PDB entry 3L70 | X-ray diffraction, 2.75 A resolution | chains A and B of the 20 polymer chains in the assembly

# Chain A
Protein: Mitochondrial ubiquinol-cytochrome-c reductase complex core protein i
From: Gallus gallus
Notes: EC 1.10.2.2
Reference sequence: D0VX31 (D0VX31_CHICK); numbering as in UniProt (aligned over 1-446)
Chain sequence (446 residues; each row starts with the number of its first residue):
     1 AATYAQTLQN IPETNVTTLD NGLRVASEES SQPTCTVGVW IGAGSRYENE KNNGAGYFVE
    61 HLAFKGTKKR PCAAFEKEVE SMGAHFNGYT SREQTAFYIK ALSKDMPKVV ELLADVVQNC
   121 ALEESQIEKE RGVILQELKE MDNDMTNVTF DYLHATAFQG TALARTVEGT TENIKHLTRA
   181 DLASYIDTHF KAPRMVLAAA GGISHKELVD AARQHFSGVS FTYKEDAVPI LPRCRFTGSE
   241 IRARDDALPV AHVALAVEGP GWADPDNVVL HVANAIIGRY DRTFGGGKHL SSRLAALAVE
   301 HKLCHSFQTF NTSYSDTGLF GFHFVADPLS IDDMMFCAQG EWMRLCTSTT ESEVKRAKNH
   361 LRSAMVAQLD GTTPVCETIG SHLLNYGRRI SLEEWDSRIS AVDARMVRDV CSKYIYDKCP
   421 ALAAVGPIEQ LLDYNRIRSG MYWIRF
Unresolved in the structure: 445-446

# Chain B
Protein: Mitochondrial ubiquinol-cytochrome-c reductase complex core protein 2
From: Gallus gallus
Notes: EC 1.10.2.2
Reference sequence: D0VX29 (D0VX29_CHICK); residues -1 to 439 here correspond to UniProt positions 1-441 (UniProt number = residue number + 2)
Chain sequence (441 residues; each row starts with the number of its first residue; numbers below 1 keep their minus sign (Ser-1 is residue -1)):
    -1 SLKVAPKVAV SAAAERVKLC PGAEDLEITK LPNGLIIASL ENFSPASRIG VFIKAGSRYE
    59 TTANLGTAHL LRLASPLTTK GASSFRITRG IEAVGGSLSV YSTREKMTYC VECLRDHVDT
   119 VMEYLLNVTT APEFRPWEVT DLQPQLKVDK AVAFQSPQVG VLENLHAAAY KTALANPLYC
   179 PDYRIGKITS EQLHHFVQNN FTSARMALVG IGVKHSDLKQ VAEQFLNIRS GAGTSSAKAT
   239 YWGGEIREQN GHSLVHAAVV TEGAAVGSAE ANAFSVLQHV LGAGPLIKRG SSVTSKLYQG
   299 VAKATTQPFD ASAFNVNYSD SGLFGFYTIS QAAHAGEVIR AAMNQLKAAA QGGVTEEDVT
   359 KAKNQLKATY LMSVETAQGL LNEIGSEALL SGTHTAPSVV AQKIDSVTSA DVVNAAKKFV
   419 SGKKSMAASG DLGSTPFLDE L
Unresolved in the structure: -1 to 19

# How chain A and chain B interact
Residue-residue contacts (79):
  Ala1(A) with Glu39(B)
  Ala2(A) with Phe41(B), hydrophobic; Arg113(B), hydrogen bond (backbone-side chain)
  Thr3(A) with Arg113(B); Asp114(B)
  Tyr4(A) with Pro43(B); Asp114(B), hydrogen bond (backbone-side chain)
  Thr7(A) with Phe41(B); Ser42(B); Pro43(B); Arg113(B)
  Leu8(A) with Pro43(B), hydrophobic
  Gln32(A) with Glu373(B)
  Pro33(A) with Leu369(B), hydrophobic
  Thr34(A) with Leu369(B); Met370(B); Glu373(B), hydrogen bond
  Tyr57(A) with Arg287(B)
  Glu60(A) with Lys286(B), salt bridge; Arg287(B), salt bridge
  His61(A) with Arg287(B), hydrogen bond
  Phe64(A) with Ile285(B), hydrophobic; Lys286(B)
  Lys65(A) with Lys286(B); Arg287(B), hydrogen bond (side chain-backbone); Gly288(B)
  Glu76(A) with Ile285(B); Gly288(B); Ser289(B), hydrogen bond (side chain-backbone)
  Lys77(A) with Lys359(B)
  Glu80(A) with Leu284(B); Ser289(B); Ser290(B); Val291(B), hydrogen bond (side chain-backbone); Thr292(B), hydrogen bond (side chain-backbone); Gln363(B), hydrogen bond (backbone-side chain)
  Ser81(A) with Lys359(B)
  Gly83(A) with Ala366(B); Met370(B)
  Ala84(A) with Leu284(B)
  His85(A) with Leu284(B); Met370(B)
  Phe86(A) with Leu284(B), hydrogen bond (backbone-backbone); Ile285(B); Lys286(B), hydrogen bond (backbone-backbone)
  Asn87(A) with Lys286(B)
  Gly88(A) with Lys286(B), hydrogen bond (backbone-side chain)
  Lys100(A) with Met370(B); Glu373(B), salt bridge
  Leu102(A) with Leu369(B), hydrophobic
  Glu137(A) with Arg287(B), salt bridge
  Arg282(A) with Gln143(B), hydrogen bond (backbone-side chain)
  Gly285(A) with Pro74(B)
  Gly286(A) with Thr86(B)
  His289(A) with Ser82(B); Phe83(B); Thr86(B); Arg87(B), hydrogen bond (backbone-side chain)
  Leu290(A) with Thr86(B); Arg87(B); Glu90(B)
  Ser291(A) with Arg87(B); Glu90(B), hydrogen bond (backbone-side chain)
  Arg356(A) with Glu90(B); Ala91(B)
  Asn359(A) with Ala91(B), hydrogen bond (side chain-backbone); Val92(B); Gly93(B)
  His360(A) with Gly93(B)
  Arg362(A) with Leu112(B)
  Ser363(A) with Gly93(B), hydrogen bond (side chain-backbone); Leu112(B)
  Val366(A) with Pro43(B), hydrophobic; Ala44(B), hydrophobic
  Asp370(A) with Glu373(B); Thr374(B); Ala375(B), hydrogen bond (side chain-backbone)
  Gly371(A) with Glu373(B)
  Thr372(A) with Glu373(B), hydrogen bond
Also at the interface, not in a pair above, chain A (47 interface residues in all): Val79, Tyr89, Thr283, Thr373, Leu392
Also at the interface, not in a pair above, chain B (44 interface residues in all): His115, Val146, Val150, Lys212, Asp215, Ser293, Asn362, Thr367, Val372

# In short
Chain A and chain B form an interface of 47 and 44 residues respectively; the contacts include 19 hydrogen
bonds and 4 salt bridges. Among the polar pairs are Glu60(A)-Lys286(B), Glu60(A)-Arg287(B) and
Lys100(A)-Glu373(B).
Chain A is Mitochondrial ubiquinol-cytochrome-c reductase complex core protein i and chain B is Mitochondrial
ubiquinol-cytochrome-c reductase complex core protein 2, both from Gallus gallus; the structure, Cytochrome
BC1 complex from chicken with trifloxystrobin bound, was determined by X-ray diffraction.
